8FXP - chains 6 and j of the 64 polymer chains in the assembly; structure by electron microscopy, 4.04 A resolution (low resolution: residue-level contacts below are approximate; hydrogen-bond / salt-bridge calls are withheld).

== Chain 6 ==
Name: Minor capsid protein, gp10
Source organism: Agrobacterium phage Milano
Reference sequence: A0A482MFS0 (A0A482MFS0_9CAUD); residues 1-137 here = UniProt positions 1-137
Amino-acid sequence (137 residues; row label = number of the first residue in the row):
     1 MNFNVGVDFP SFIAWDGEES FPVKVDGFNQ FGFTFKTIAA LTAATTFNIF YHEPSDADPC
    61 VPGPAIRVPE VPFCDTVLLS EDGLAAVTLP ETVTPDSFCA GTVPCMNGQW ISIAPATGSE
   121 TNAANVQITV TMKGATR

== Chain j ==
Name: Major capsid protein, gp9
Source organism: Agrobacterium phage Milano
Reference sequence: A0A482MFS6 (A0A482MFS6_9CAUD); residues 1-465 here = UniProt positions 1-465
Amino-acid sequence (465 residues; row label = number of the first residue in the row):
     1 MANKESELNG LDDIHSDIEK LSAHVEKFSD GMDEKYKELT ARFDGVKGDN DAIRKAVADA
    61 TKEYAELSAK HQFFTEELAA MKARLDTPIM RSQAELDDHD RKTAIQLQRN MHEFRGGDPK
   121 EFVADESNLV DLKAYRSAVR KMLKVGIESK ERVIASMTDV ERKAFEASTI GPAFFTPQVL
   181 ALEVDCNIEC ASLLDLYGQI EVSRSTFTYM KIADYGQLGE YTCDAKCDAE FGEPGNIRHL
   241 EGKTYDYRGV FCFNRKNLQE ANYDFLSFMI GAAQRSHRIN RNQALMIGKG VNEPKGWLTE
   301 NCFPVFQTLP VDVNGTSTPA FLAQDWRRFV TSFPAEYGEA RSVMHQNVFG YLAAMVDANG
   361 RFLFGDGDLT FTPDLVRERI RISNCLPDPT EGNTKGGTGQ DAFAAGSFVA AQAAWKTAFY
   421 AVEKRPMFFE QYEGGSSAWC VKYQFGAEDG GFVGCCEHGR ILQIG
Not modelled in the structure: 1-175, 465
Cystine bridges: Cys190-Cys385, Cys302-Cys456

== Interface between chain 6 and chain j ==
Contacting residue pairs - 14 pairs, chain 6 then chain j:
  Asn29(6) - Gly242(j)
  Asn29(6) - Lys243(j)
  Met106(6) - Val291(j)
  Asn107(6) - Val291(j)
  Lys133(6) - Glu241(j)
  Gly134(6) - Glu241(j)
  Ala135(6) - Arg238(j)
  Ala135(6) - Leu240(j)
  Ala135(6) - Glu241(j)
  Thr136(6) - Leu240(j)
  Thr136(6) - Glu241(j)
  Thr136(6) - Gly242(j)
  Arg137(6) - Arg238(j)
  Arg137(6) - Glu300(j)
Interface residues without a listed pair, chain 6 (12 interface residues in all): Gln30, Glu53, Gly108, Gln109
Interface residues without a listed pair, chain j (10 interface residues in all): Thr206, Lys289, Val453

== Summary ==
Chain 6 and chain j form an interface of 12 and 10 residues respectively.
Here chain 6 is Minor capsid protein, gp10 and chain j is Major capsid protein, gp9, both from Agrobacterium
phage Milano. Entry 8FXP (Structure of capsid of Agrobacterium phage Milano) was determined by electron
microscopy, deposited together with 8FWE, 8FWG, 8FWM and 8FXR.
